PDB entry 6M3V | X-ray diffraction, 4.60 A resolution (low resolution: residue-level contacts below are approximate; hydrogen-bond / salt-bridge calls are withheld) | chains A and J of the 18 polymer chains in the assembly

== Chain A ==
Molecule: Histone H3.1
Source organism: Homo sapiens
UniProtKB: P68431 (H31_HUMAN); residues 0-135 here correspond to UniProt positions 1-136 (UniProt number = residue number + 1)
Chain sequence (136 residues; each row starts with the number of its first residue; numbering starts at 0):
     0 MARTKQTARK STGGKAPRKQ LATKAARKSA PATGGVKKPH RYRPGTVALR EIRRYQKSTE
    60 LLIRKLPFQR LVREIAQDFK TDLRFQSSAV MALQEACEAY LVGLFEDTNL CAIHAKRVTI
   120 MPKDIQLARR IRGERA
Not modelled in the structure: 0-37
Swiss-Prot annotation at these positions:
  - modified residue: Arg-2 (Asymmetric dimethylarginine), Thr-3 (Phosphothreonine), Lys-4 (Allysine), Gln-5 (5-glutamyl dopamine), Thr-6 (Phosphothreonine), Arg-8 (Citrulline), Lys-9 (N6,N6,N6-trimethyllysine), Ser-10 (ADP-ribosylserine), Thr-11 (Phosphothreonine), Lys-14 (N6-(2-hydroxyisobutyryl)lysine), Arg-17 (Asymmetric dimethylarginine), Lys-18 (N6-(2-hydroxyisobutyryl)lysine), Lys-23 (N6-(2-hydroxyisobutyryl)lysine), Arg-26 (Citrulline), Lys-27 (N6,N6,N6-trimethyllysine), Ser-28 (ADP-ribosylserine), Lys-36 (N6,N6,N6-trimethyllysine), Lys-37 (N6-methyllysine), Tyr-41 (Phosphotyrosine), Lys-56 (N6,N6,N6-trimethyllysine) and 8 more in UniProt
  - lipidation: Lys-18 (N6-decanoyllysine)

== Chain J ==
Molecule: 355-nt DNA strand
Source organism: other sequences
Sequence (355 nucleotides; each row starts with the number of its first residue):
     1 CGCTGACGTT TTTTTTTTCA TGTGCCGGTC TCACACGTGC CTGGAGACTA GTAAGCGCTT
    61 CTAGTGGCGG TTAAAACGCG GTAGACAGCG CGTACGTGCG TTTAAGCGGT GCTAGAGCTG
   121 TCTACGACCA ATTGAGCGGC CTCGGCACCG GGATGCGATT TTTTTTTTCA TACTCGAGCA
   181 TGCATTTTTT TTTTCATGTG CCGGTCTCAC ACGTGCCTGG AGACTAGTAA GCGCTTCTAG
   241 TGGCGGTTAA AACGCGGTAG ACAGCGCGTA CGTGCGTTTA AGCGGTGCTA GAGCTGTCTA
   301 CGACCAATTG AGCGGCCTCG GCACCGGGAT GCGTTTTTTT TTTCGTCAGC GGTAC

== How chain A and chain J interact ==
Contacting residue pairs (26; chain A residue first):
  His-39(A) / DG157(J)
  His-39(A) / DA158(J)
  Arg-40(A) / DG80(J)
  Arg-40(A) / DA158(J)
  Arg-40(A) / DT159(J)
  Tyr-41(A) / DG157(J)
  Tyr-41(A) / DA158(J)
  Arg-42(A) / DA83(J)
  Arg-42(A) / DA158(J)
  Thr-45(A) / DG157(J)
  Thr-45(A) / DA158(J)
  Arg-63(A) / DA74(J)
  Arg-63(A) / DA75(J)
  Arg-72(A) / DT65(J)
  Arg-83(A) / DG64(J)
  Arg-83(A) / DT65(J)
  Phe-84(A) / DG64(J)
  Phe-84(A) / DT65(J)
  Gln-85(A) / DG64(J)
  Ser-86(A) / DG64(J)
  Arg-116(A) / DA85(J)
  Val-117(A) / DA85(J)
  Thr-118(A) / DG84(J)
  Thr-118(A) / DA85(J)
  Met-120(A) / DA85(J)
  Met-120(A) / DC86(J)
Interface residues without a listed pair, chain A (16 interface residues in all): Pro-43
Interface residues without a listed pair, chain J (14 interface residues in all): DA63, DT82

== In short ==
16 residues of chain A face 14 of chain J across their interface.
Here chain A is Histone H3.1 (Homo sapiens) and chain J is a 355-nt DNA strand (other sequences). Entry 6M3V
(355 bp di-nucleosome harboring cohesive DNA termini) was determined by X-ray diffraction together with 6LA8,
6LA9 and 6M44 from the same study.
